PDB entry 9F04 | electron microscopy, 4.10 A resolution (low resolution: residue-level contacts below are approximate; hydrogen-bond / salt-bridge calls are withheld) | chains G and H of the 8 polymer chains in the assembly

# Chain G (and H)
Name: Major tail sheath protein
Organism: Staphylococcus phage 812
Notes: chain H of this document is another copy of the same molecule, construct and numbering; everything in this record applies to it too
UniProt: A0A0U1WZ79 (A0A0U1WZ79_9CAUD); residue numbers follow UniProt; this construct covers 1-587
Amino-acid sequence (587 residues; numbered 1 to 587; the number before each row is that of its first residue):
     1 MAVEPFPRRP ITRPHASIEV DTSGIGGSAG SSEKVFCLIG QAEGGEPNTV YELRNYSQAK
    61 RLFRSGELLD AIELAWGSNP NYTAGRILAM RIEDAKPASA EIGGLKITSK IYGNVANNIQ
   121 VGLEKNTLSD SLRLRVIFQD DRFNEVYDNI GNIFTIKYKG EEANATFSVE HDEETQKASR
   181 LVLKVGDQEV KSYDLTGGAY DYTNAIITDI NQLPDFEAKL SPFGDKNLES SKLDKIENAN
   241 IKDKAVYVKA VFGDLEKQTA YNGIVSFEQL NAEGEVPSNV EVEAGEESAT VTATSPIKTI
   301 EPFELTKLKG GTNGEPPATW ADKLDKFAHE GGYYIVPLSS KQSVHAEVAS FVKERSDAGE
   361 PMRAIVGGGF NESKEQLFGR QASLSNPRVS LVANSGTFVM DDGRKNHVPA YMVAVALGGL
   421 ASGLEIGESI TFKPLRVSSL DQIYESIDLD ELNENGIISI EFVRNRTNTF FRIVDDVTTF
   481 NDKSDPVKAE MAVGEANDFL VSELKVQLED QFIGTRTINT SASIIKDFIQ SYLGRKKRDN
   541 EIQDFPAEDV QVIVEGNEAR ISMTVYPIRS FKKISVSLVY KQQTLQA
Not modelled in the structure: 1-11, 19-31, 271-297, 583-587

# How chain G and chain H interact
Residue-residue contacts - 60 pairs, chain G then chain H:
  Glu-33(G) / Arg-466(H)
  Glu-33(G) / Thr-467(H)
  Asp-194(G) / Lys-307(H)
  Gly-198(G) / Gln-139(H)
  Ala-199(G) / Gln-139(H)
  His-329(G) / Gln-442(H)
  His-329(G) / Glu-445(H)
  His-329(G) / Phe-462(H)
  Glu-330(G) / Arg-464(H)
  Gly-331(G) / Arg-464(H)
  Arg-355(G) / Glu-445(H)
  Ile-426(G) / Arg-466(H)
  Val-487(G) / Tyr-580(H)
  Asn-497(G) / Leu-578(H)
  Asn-497(G) / Tyr-580(H)
  Glu-503(G) / Arg-466(H)
  Val-506(G) / Asn-465(H)
  Leu-508(G) / Val-576(H)
  Glu-509(G) / Phe-432(H)
  Glu-509(G) / Arg-472(H)
  Phe-512(G) / Phe-571(H)
  Phe-512(G) / Ile-574(H)
  Ile-513(G) / Phe-432(H)
  Ile-513(G) / Lys-572(H)
  Ile-513(G) / Ile-574(H)
  Thr-515(G) / Phe-571(H)
  Arg-516(G) / Ile-568(H)
  Thr-517(G) / Arg-569(H)
  Thr-517(G) / Phe-571(H)
  Ile-518(G) / Arg-569(H)
  Val-554(G) / Phe-571(H)
  Gly-556(G) / Phe-571(H)
  Asn-557(G) / Ser-570(H)
  Asn-557(G) / Phe-571(H)
  Asn-557(G) / Lys-572(H)
  Asn-557(G) / Lys-573(H)
  Glu-558(G) / Lys-573(H)
  Ala-559(G) / Phe-571(H)
  Ala-559(G) / Lys-573(H)
  Ala-559(G) / Ile-574(H)
  Ala-559(G) / Ser-575(H)
  Arg-560(G) / Ser-575(H)
  Ile-561(G) / Ile-574(H)
  Ile-561(G) / Ser-575(H)
  Ile-561(G) / Val-576(H)
  Ile-561(G) / Ser-577(H)
  Ser-562(G) / Ser-577(H)
  Met-563(G) / Val-576(H)
  Met-563(G) / Ser-577(H)
  Met-563(G) / Leu-578(H)
  Met-563(G) / Val-579(H)
  Thr-564(G) / Val-579(H)
  Val-565(G) / Leu-578(H)
  Val-565(G) / Val-579(H)
  Val-565(G) / Tyr-580(H)
  Val-565(G) / Lys-581(H)
  Tyr-566(G) / Lys-581(H)
  Tyr-566(G) / Gln-582(H)
  Pro-567(G) / Lys-581(H)
  Arg-569(G) / Gln-582(H)
Interface residues without a listed pair, chain G (41 interface residues in all): Ala-358, Phe-499, Leu-500, Val-501, Asn-519, Ile-525
Interface residues without a listed pair, chain H (28 interface residues in all): Thr-431, Gln-543

# Overview
41 residues of chain G and 28 residues of chain H are in contact.
Both chains are Major tail sheath protein (Staphylococcus phage 812). Entry 9F04 (Cryo-EM structure of
Staphylococcus aureus bacteriophage phi812 tail in the pre-contraction state - tube and sheath ...) was
determined by electron microscopy.
